PDB entry 6A1U | X-ray diffraction, 1.62 A resolution | chain A

# Chain A
Molecule: Galectin-10
Source organism: Homo sapiens
UniProtKB: Q05315 (LEG10_HUMAN); numbering as in UniProt (aligned over 1-142)
Sequence (145 residues; row label = number of the first residue in the row; numbers below 1 keep their minus sign (Gly-2 is residue -2)):
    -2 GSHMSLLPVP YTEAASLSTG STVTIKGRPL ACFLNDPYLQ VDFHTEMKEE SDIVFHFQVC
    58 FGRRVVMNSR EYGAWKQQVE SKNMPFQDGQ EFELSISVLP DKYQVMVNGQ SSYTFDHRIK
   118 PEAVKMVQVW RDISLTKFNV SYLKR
Disordered / not traced: -2 to 1, 140-142
Sequence notes: expression tag (-2 to 0); engineered mutation Asp33 (Glu in Q05315)
Curated features (UniProtKB/Swiss-Prot):
  - site: Asn136 (Not glycosylated)
  - modified residue: Ser2 (N-acetylserine)

# In short
Chain A is Galectin-10 (Homo sapiens); the structure, Charcot-Leyden crystal protein/Galectin-10 variant E33D,
was determined by X-ray diffraction together with 6A1S, 6A1T, 6A1V, 6A1X and 6A1Y from the same study.
